Entry 9P17 (X-ray diffraction, 1.66 A resolution); this record covers chain A.

== Chain A ==
Molecule: Thermolysin
Source organism: Geobacillus stearothermophilus
Notes: EC 3.4.24.27
Reference sequence: P43133 (THER_GEOSE); residues 1-316 here correspond to UniProt positions 236-551 (UniProt number = residue number + 235)
Sequence (316 residues; row label = number of the first residue in the row):
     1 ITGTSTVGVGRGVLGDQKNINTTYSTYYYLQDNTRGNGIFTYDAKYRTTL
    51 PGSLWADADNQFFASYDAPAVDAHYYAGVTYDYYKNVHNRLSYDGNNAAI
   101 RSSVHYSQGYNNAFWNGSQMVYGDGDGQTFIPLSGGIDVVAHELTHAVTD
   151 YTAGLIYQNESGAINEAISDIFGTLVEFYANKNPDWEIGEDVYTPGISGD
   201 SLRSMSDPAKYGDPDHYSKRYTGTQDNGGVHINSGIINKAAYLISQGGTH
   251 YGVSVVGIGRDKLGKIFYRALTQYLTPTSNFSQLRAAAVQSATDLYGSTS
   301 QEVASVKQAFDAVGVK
Metal / ion sites: Ca2+ site 1: D57, D59, Q61; Ca2+ site 2: D138, E177, D185, E187, E190; Zn2+: H142, H146, E166 (together with phosphate ion); Ca2+ site 3: E177, N183, D185, E190; Ca2+ site 4: Y193, T194, I197, D200
UniProt features mapped onto this chain:
  - active site: E143, H231 (Proton donor)
  - binding site (Ca(2+)): D57, D59, Q61, D138, E177, N183, D185, E187, E190, T194, I197, D200
  - binding site (Zn(2+)): H142, H146, E166

== Summary ==
D57, D59 and Q61 form the Ca2+ site 1. The Ca2+ site 2 is built by D138, E177, D185, E187 and E190. From
UniProt: active-site residues E143 and H231, 12 Ca2+-binding residues and 3 Zn2+-binding residues.
Chain A is Thermolysin (Geobacillus stearothermophilus); the structure, Thermolysin Room-Temperature In-Situ,
Shipped, was determined by X-ray diffraction (same publication as 9P12, 9P13, 9P14, 9P15 and 9P16).
